1N7V - chain A; structure by X-ray diffraction, 2.20 A resolution.

[Chain A]
Protein: Adsorption protein P2
Source organism: Enterobacteria phage PRD1
Reference sequence: P27378 (VP02_BPPRD); residues 2-556 here correspond to UniProt positions 1-555 (UniProt number = residue number - 1)
Sequence (555 residues; row label = number of the first residue in the row):
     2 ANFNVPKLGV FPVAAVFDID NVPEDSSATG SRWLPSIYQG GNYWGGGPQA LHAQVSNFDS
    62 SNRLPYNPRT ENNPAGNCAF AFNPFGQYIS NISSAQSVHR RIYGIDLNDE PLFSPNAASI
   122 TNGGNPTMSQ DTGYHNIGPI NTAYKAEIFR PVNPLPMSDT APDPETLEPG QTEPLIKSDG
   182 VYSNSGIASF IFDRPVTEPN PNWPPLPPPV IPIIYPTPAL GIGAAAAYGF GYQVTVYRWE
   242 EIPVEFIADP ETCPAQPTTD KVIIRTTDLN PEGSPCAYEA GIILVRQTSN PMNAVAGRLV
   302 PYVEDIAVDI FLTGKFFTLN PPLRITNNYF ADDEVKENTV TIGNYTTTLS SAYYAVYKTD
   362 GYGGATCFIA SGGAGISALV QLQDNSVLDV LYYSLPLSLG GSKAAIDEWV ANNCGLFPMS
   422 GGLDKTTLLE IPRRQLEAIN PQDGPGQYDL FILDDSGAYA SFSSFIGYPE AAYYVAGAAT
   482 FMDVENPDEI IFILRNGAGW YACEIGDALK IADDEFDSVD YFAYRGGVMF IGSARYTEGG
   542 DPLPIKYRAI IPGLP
Disordered / not traced: 248-269
Metal / ion sites: Ca2+: D425, K426, S462
From the paper describing this entry:
  - conformationally variable residues (order/disorder transition): I248 to D269
  - mutagenesis - R299A, K426A: unchanged binding to receptor

[Summary]
D425, K426 and S462 form the Ca2+ site. The paper reports that R299A and K426A leave binding to receptor
unchanged; conformational variability at I248.
Chain A is Adsorption protein P2 (Enterobacteria phage PRD1); the structure, The receptor-binding protein P2
of bacteriophage PRD1: crystal form III, was determined by X-ray diffraction together with 1N7U from the same
study.
